6F0L - chains D and Y of the 14 polymer chains in the assembly; structure by electron microscopy, 4.77 A resolution (low resolution: residue-level contacts below are approximate; hydrogen-bond / salt-bridge calls are withheld).

[Chain D]
Protein: Minichromosome maintenance protein 5
From: Saccharomyces cerevisiae (strain ATCC 204508 / S288c)
Notes: EC 3.6.4.12
UniProtKB: P29496 (MCM5_YEAST); residue numbers follow UniProt; this construct covers 1-775
Amino-acid sequence (775 residues; row label = number of the first residue in the row):
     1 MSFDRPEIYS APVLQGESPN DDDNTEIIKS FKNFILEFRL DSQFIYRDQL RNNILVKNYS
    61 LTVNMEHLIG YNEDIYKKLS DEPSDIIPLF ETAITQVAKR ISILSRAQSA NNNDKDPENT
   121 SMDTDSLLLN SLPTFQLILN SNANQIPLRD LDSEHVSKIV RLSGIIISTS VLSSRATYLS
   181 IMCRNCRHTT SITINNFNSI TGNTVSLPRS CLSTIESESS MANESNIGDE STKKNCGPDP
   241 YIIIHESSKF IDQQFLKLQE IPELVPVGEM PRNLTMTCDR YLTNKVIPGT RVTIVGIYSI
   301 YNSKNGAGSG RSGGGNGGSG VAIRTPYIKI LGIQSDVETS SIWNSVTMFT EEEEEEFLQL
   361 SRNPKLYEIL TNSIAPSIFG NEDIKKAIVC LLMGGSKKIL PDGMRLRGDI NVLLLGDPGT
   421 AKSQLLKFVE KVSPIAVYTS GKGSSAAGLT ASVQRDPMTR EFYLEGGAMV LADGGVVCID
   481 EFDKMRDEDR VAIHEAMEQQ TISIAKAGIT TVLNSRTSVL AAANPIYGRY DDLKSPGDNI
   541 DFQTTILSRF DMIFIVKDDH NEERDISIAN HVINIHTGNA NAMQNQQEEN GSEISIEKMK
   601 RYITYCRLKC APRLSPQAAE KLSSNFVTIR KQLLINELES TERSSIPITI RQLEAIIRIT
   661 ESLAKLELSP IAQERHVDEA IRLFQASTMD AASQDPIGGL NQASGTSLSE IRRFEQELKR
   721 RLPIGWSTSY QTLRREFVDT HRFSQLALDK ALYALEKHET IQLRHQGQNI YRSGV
Not modelled in the structure: 1, 111-129, 199-202, 225-233, 305-319, 338-345, 644-646, 694-775
Swiss-Prot annotation at these positions:
  - motif: Ser548 to Asp551 (Arginine finger)
  - binding site (ATP): Gly416 to Ser423
  - mutagenesis: Lys422 (K422A: Loss of MCM2-7 complex helicase activity)
Residues lining bound ligands:
  - ADP (adenosine-5'-diphosphate), molecule 1: Ser377, Ile378, Phe379, Asp417, Pro418, Gly419, Thr420, Ala421, Lys422, Ser423, Gln424, Ile568, Val572
  - ADP, molecule 2: Arg549, Ile650, Arg651

[Chain Y]
Molecule: 62-nt DNA strand
Sequence (62 nucleotides; numbered 200 to 261; the number before each row is that of its first residue):
   200 TGCATGCATG CATGCATGCA TGCATGCATG CATGCATGCA TGCATGCATG CATGCATGCA
   260 TG

[Interface between chain D and chain Y]
Residue-residue contacts (6; chain D residue first):
  Arg209(D) with DC234(Y)
  Lys304(D) with DT236(Y)
  Pro457(D) with DT244(Y); DG245(Y)
  Arg460(D) with DA243(Y); DT244(Y)
Other interface residues (no listed pair), chain Y (6 interface residues in all): DG233

[Summary]
4 residues of chain D and 6 residues of chain Y are in contact. Bound to chain D: ADP. UniProt lists 8
ATP-binding residues and one mutagenesis site on chain D.
Here chain D is Minichromosome maintenance protein 5 (Saccharomyces cerevisiae (strain ATCC 204508 / S288c))
and chain Y is a 62-nt DNA strand. Entry 6F0L (S. cerevisiae MCM double hexamer bound to duplex DNA) was
determined by electron microscopy.
